PDB entry 7SH2 | electron microscopy, 3.23 A resolution | chains C and G of the 10 polymer chains in the assembly

== Chain C ==
Protein: Replication factor C subunit 3
Organism: Saccharomyces cerevisiae
UniProtKB: P38629 (RFC3_YEAST); residue numbers follow UniProt; this construct covers 1-340
Chain sequence (340 residues; each row starts with the number of its first residue):
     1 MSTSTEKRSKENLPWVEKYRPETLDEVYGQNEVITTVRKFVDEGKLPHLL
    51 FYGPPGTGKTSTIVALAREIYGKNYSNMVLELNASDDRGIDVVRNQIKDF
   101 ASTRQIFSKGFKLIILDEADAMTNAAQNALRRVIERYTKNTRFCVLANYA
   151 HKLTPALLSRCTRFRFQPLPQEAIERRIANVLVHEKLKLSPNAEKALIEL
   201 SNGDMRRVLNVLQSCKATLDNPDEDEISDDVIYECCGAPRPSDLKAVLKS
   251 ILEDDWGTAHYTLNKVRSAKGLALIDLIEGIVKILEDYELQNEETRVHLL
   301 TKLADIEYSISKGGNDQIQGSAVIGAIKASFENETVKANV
Disordered / not traced: 1-8, 334-340
UniProt features mapped onto this chain:
  - binding site (ATP): Val16 to Tyr19, Arg20, Tyr28, Gly53 to Ser61, Asn148, Arg206
  - modified residue: Ser2 (N-acetylserine)
Ligand contacts:
  - ATP-gamma-S (AGS; phosphothiophosphoric acid-adenylate ester), molecule 1: Trp15, Val16, Tyr19, Arg20, Pro21, Glu26, Val27, Tyr28, Gln30, Pro55, Gly56, Thr57, Gly58, Lys59, Thr60, Ser61, Glu118, Asn148, Leu169, Arg177, Met205, Arg206, Leu209
  - ATP-gamma-S (AGS), molecule 2: Arg131, Glu135, Ala156, Arg160

== Chain G ==
Protein: DNA damage checkpoint control protein RAD17
Organism: Saccharomyces cerevisiae
UniProtKB: P48581 (RAD17_YEAST); residue numbers follow UniProt; this construct covers 1-401
Chain sequence (401 residues; numbered 1 to 401; the number before each row is that of its first residue):
     1 MRINSELANKFSASTVHLEHITTALSCLTPFGSKDDVLIFIDADGLSFVR
    51 ENNHVIKIQLLLSRELFMSYSYRNETEDHMKLCVKINHILDSVSVMNRNS
   101 DDIVECTLSYDGHGSPFVLIFEDSFISERVEYSTYLIKDFDTNGLELDRE
   151 RISFEAIIKGEALHSALKDLKEIGCKECYVYAKTEANDENVFALISKSQL
   201 GFSKIKLPSNRSILEKLQVFDGDSTTVIDGFAVIGFFDFTSFDKIRKSTK
   251 IASKVLFRMDVHGVLSVNILSQTDDVIITDTTRPSNNRPGSIRQLQLPKD
   301 YPGIVIEVCMLEKESIDEAAQTEIELLMETNELGNRNSFKKSTIRKRYGT
   351 DKGNETSNDNLLQLNGKKIKLPSEEENNKNRESEDEENHCKYPTKDIPIF
   401 F
Disordered / not traced: 1-8, 272-301, 331-401
UniProt features mapped onto this chain:
  - modified residue: Ser383 (Phosphoserine)

== Interface between chain C and chain G ==
Residue-residue contacts (28; chain C residue first):
  Arg68(C) - Phe140(G)
  Tyr75(C) - Phe140(G)  hydrophobic
  Ser76(C) - His54(G)
  Ser76(C) - Phe140(G)
  Ser76(C) - Asn143(G)
  Asn77(C) - His54(G)
  Asn77(C) - Gly144(G)
  Asn77(C) - Leu145(G)
  Gln96(C) - Asn53(G)
  Phe100(C) - Asn53(G)
  Phe100(C) - His54(G)
  Ser102(C) - Lys313(G)
  Ser102(C) - Glu314(G)  hydrogen bond (backbone-backbone)
  Thr103(C) - Val55(G)
  Thr103(C) - Leu311(G)
  Thr103(C) - Glu312(G)
  Thr103(C) - Glu314(G)
  Arg104(C) - His262(G)  hydrogen bond (side chain-backbone)
  Arg104(C) - Gly263(G)
  Arg104(C) - Leu311(G)
  Arg104(C) - Glu312(G)  salt bridge
  Arg104(C) - Lys313(G)
  Arg104(C) - Glu314(G)
  Ile106(C) - His262(G)
  Ile106(C) - Val264(G)  hydrophobic
  Ile106(C) - Leu311(G)  hydrophobic
  Lys139(C) - Glu314(G)
  Asn140(C) - Glu314(G)  hydrogen bond
Other interface residues (no listed pair), chain C (16 interface residues in all): Val79, Asp99, Ala101, Gln105

== Overview ==
Chain C and chain G form an interface of 16 and 14 residues respectively; the contacts include 3 hydrogen
bonds and 1 salt bridge. Polar pairs include Arg104(C)-Glu312(G), Arg104(C)-His262(G) and Asn140(C)-Glu314(G).
Chain C binds ATP-gamma-S. Curated annotation (UniProt) lists 17 ATP-binding residues on chain C.
Here chain C is Replication factor C subunit 3 and chain G is DNA damage checkpoint control protein RAD17,
both from Saccharomyces cerevisiae. Entry 7SH2 (Structure of the yeast Rad24-RFC loader bound to DNA and the
open 9-1-1 clamp) was determined by electron microscopy together with 7SGZ from the same study.
